Entry 6P2C (X-ray diffraction, 1.40 A resolution); this record covers chains A and B of the 3 polymer chains in the assembly.

== Chain A ==
Name: HLA class I histocompatibility antigen, B-8 alpha chain
Source organism: Homo sapiens
UniProtKB: P30460 (1B08_HUMAN); residues 1-276 here correspond to UniProt positions 25-300 (UniProt number = residue number + 24)
Amino-acid sequence (276 residues; row label = number of the first residue in the row):
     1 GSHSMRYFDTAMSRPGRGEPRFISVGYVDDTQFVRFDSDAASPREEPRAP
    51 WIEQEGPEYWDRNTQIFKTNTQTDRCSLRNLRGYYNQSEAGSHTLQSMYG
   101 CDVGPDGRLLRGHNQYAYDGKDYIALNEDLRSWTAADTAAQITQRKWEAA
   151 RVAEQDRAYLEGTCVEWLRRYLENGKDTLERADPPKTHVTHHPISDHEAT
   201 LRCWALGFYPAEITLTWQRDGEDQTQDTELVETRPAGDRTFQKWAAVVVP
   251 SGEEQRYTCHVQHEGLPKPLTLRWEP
Unresolved in the structure: 276
Sequence notes: engineered mutation C76 (Glu100 in P30460)
Cystine bridges: C101-C164, C203-C259
From the paper describing this entry:
  - conformationally variable residues (side-chain flip): R62

== Chain B ==
Name: Beta-2-microglobulin
Source organism: Homo sapiens
UniProtKB: P61769 (B2MG_HUMAN); residues 1-99 here correspond to UniProt positions 21-119 (UniProt number = residue number + 20)
Amino-acid sequence (99 residues; row label = number of the first residue in the row):
     1 IQRTPKIQVYSRHPAENGKSNFLNCYVSGFHPSDIEVDLLKNGERIEKVE
    51 HSDLSFSKDWSFYLLYYTEFTPTEKDEYACRVNHVTLSQPKIVKWDRDM
Swiss-Prot annotation at these positions:
  - modified residue: Q2 (Pyrrolidone carboxylic acid)
  - glycosylation: I1 (N-linked (Glc) (glycation) isoleucine), K19 (N-linked (Glc) (glycation) lysine), K41 (N-linked (Glc) (glycation) lysine), K48 (N-linked (Glc) (glycation) lysine), K58 (N-linked (Glc) (glycation) lysine), K91 (N-linked (Glc) (glycation) lysine), K94 (N-linked (Glc) (glycation) lysine)
Cystine bridges: C25-C80

== Chain A / chain B interface ==
Pairs across the interface (52):
  F8(A) with S55(B); F56(B)
  D9(A) with F56(B)
  T10(A) with F56(B); F62(B)
  M12(A) with S33(B); D34(B)
  V25(A) with D53(B); L54(B); S55(B)
  Y27(A) with S55(B); Y63(B), hydrogen bond
  Q32(A) with D53(B), hydrogen bond
  R35(A) with D53(B), salt bridge
  R48(A) with D53(B), salt bridge
  Q96(A) with H31(B), hydrogen bond; F56(B); W60(B), hydrogen bond (side chain-backbone); F62(B)
  S97(A) with F56(B)
  M98(A) with F56(B), hydrophobic; W60(B), hydrophobic
  Q115(A) with W60(B)
  Y116(A) with W60(B)
  A117(A) with W60(B), hydrophobic
  D119(A) with H31(B)
  G120(A) with R3(B), hydrogen bond (backbone-side chain); H31(B)
  D122(A) with W60(B), hydrogen bond
  H192(A) with D98(B), salt bridge
  R202(A) with D98(B), hydrogen bond (side chain-backbone)
  W204(A) with D98(B); M99(B)
  V231(A) with Q8(B)
  E232(A) with K6(B); Q8(B), hydrogen bond (backbone-side chain); S28(B), hydrogen bond
  T233(A) with Y26(B)
  R234(A) with Q8(B), hydrogen bond; Y10(B); Y26(B); M99(B), hydrogen bond (side chain-backbone)
  P235(A) with Y10(B), hydrogen bond (backbone-side chain); N24(B); Y26(B)
  A236(A) with R12(B), hydrogen bond (backbone-side chain); N24(B), hydrogen bond (backbone-side chain)
  G237(A) with R12(B), hydrogen bond (backbone-side chain)
  Q242(A) with Y10(B); S11(B), hydrogen bond (side chain-backbone); R12(B), hydrogen bond (side chain-backbone)
  W244(A) with M99(B), hydrogen bond (side chain-backbone)
Also at the interface, not in a pair above, chain A (35 interface residues in all): R17, R21, I23, T94, D238
Also at the interface, not in a pair above, chain B (26 interface residues in all): H13, P32, S57, K58, L65

== Summary ==
35 residues of chain A face 26 of chain B across their interface; the contacts include 18 hydrogen bonds and 3
salt bridges. Among the polar pairs are R35(A)-D53(B), R48(A)-D53(B) and H192(A)-D98(B). From the paper:
conformational variability at R62(A).
Here chain A is HLA class I histocompatibility antigen, B-8 alpha chain and chain B is Beta-2-microglobulin,
both from Homo sapiens. Entry 6P2C (Structure of a nested set of N-terminally extended MHC I-peptides provides
novel insights into antigen processing ...) was determined by X-ray diffraction, deposited together with 6P23,
6P27, 6P2F and 6P2S.
